Entry 8J8G (electron microscopy, 2.79 A resolution); this record covers chains A and C of the 5 polymer chains in the assembly.

[Chain A]
Name: DNA polymerase
Organism: Monkeypox virus
Reference sequence: Q5IXW8 (Q5IXW8_MONPV); residue numbers follow UniProt; this construct covers 1-1006
Chain sequence (1029 residues; each row starts with the number of its first residue; numbers below 1 keep their minus sign (Met-22 is residue -22)):
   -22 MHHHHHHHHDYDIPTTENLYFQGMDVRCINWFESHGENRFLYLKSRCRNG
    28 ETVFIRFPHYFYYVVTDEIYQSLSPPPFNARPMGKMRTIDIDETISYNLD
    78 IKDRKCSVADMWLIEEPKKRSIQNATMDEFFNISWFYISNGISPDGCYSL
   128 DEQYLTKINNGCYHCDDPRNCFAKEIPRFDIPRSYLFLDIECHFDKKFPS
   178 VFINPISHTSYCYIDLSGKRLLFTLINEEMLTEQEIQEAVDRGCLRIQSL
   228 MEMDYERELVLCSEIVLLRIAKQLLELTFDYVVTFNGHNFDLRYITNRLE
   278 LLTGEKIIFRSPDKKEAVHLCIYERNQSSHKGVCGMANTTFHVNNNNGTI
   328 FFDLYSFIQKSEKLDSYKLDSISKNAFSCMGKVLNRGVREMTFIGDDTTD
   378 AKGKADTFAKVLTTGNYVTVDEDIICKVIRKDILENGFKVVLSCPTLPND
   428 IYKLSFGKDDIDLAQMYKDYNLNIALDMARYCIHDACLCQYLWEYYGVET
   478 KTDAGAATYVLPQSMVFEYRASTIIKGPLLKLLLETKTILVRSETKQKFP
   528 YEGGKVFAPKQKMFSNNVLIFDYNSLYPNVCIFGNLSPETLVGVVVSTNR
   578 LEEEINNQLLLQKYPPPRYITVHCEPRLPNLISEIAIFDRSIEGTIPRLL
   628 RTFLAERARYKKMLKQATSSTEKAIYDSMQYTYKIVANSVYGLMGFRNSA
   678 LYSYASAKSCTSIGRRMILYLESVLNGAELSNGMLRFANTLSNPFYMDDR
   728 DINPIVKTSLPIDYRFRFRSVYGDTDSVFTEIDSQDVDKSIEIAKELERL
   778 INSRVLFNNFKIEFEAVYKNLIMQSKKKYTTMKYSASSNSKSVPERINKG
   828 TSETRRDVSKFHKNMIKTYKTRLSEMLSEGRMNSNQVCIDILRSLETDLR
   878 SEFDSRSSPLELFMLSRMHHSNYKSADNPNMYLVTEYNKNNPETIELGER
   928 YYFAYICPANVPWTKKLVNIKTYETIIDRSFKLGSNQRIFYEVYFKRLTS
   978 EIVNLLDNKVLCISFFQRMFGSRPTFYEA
Unresolved in the structure: -22 to -1, 1005-1006
Construct notes: initiating methionine (-22); expression tag (-21 to 0); engineered mutation Phe108 (Leu in Q5IXW8), Leu411 (Trp in Q5IXW8)

[Chain C]
Name: DNA polymerase processivity factor component A20
Organism: Monkeypox virus
Reference sequence: Q5IXP2 (Q5IXP2_MONPV); numbering as in UniProt (aligned over 1-426)
Chain sequence (426 residues; numbered 1 to 426; the number before each row is that of its first residue):
     1 MTSSADLTNLKELLSLYKSLRFSDSVAIEKYNSLVEWGTSTYWKIGVQKV
    51 TNVETSISDYYDEVKNKPFNIDPGYYIFLPVYFGSVFIYSKGKNMVELGS
   101 GNSFQIPDEIRSACNKVLDSDNGIDFLRFVLLNNRWIMEDAISKYQSPVN
   151 IFKLASEYGLNIPNYLEIEIEEDTLFDDELYSIMERSFDDTFPKISISYI
   201 KLGELKRQVVDFFKFSFMYIESIKVDRIGDNIFIPSVITKSGKKILVKDV
   251 DHLIRSKVREHTFVKVKKKNTFSILYDYDGNGTETRGEVIKRIIDTIGRD
   301 YYVNGKYFSKVGIAGLKQLTNKLDINECATVDELVDEINKSGTVKRKIKN
   351 QSVFDLSRECLGYPEADFITLVNNMRFKIENCKVVNFNIENTNCLNNPSI
   401 ETIYGNFNQFVSIFNTVTDVKKRLFE
Unresolved in the structure: 1, 280-284, 426

[How chain A and chain C interact]
Contacting residue pairs - 19 pairs, chain A then chain C:
  Thr575(A) with Asn373(C)
  Asn576(A) with Phe354(C); Val372(C); Asn373(C)
  Arg577(A) with Val372(C); Asn373(C), hydrogen bond (side chain-backbone); Met375(C); Arg376(C)
  Leu578(A) with Phe354(C), hydrophobic; Phe377(C), hydrophobic; Ile379(C); Val384(C), hydrophobic
  Glu579(A) with Phe354(C)
  Glu581(A) with Ile379(C)
  Ile582(A) with Ile379(C), hydrophobic; Phe414(C), hydrophobic
  Gln585(A) with Ile379(C), hydrogen bond (side chain-backbone)
  Leu586(A) with Cys382(C), hydrophobic
  Ile609(A) with Asn373(C)
Also at the interface, not in a pair above, chain C (17 interface residues in all): Ser352, Ile369, Asn374, Glu380, Asn381, Glu390, Phe410

[Overview]
10 residues of chain A face 17 of chain C across their interface, with 2 hydrogen bonds. Polar contacts
include Arg577(A)-Asn373(C) and Gln585(A)-Ile379(C).
Here chain A is DNA polymerase and chain C is DNA polymerase processivity factor component A20, both from
Monkeypox virus. Entry 8J8G (Monkeypox virus DNA replication holoenzyme F8, A22 and E4 in complex with a DNA
duplex and ...) was determined by electron microscopy, deposited together with 8J8F and 8J86.
